8FQC - chains P1 and Q1 of the 38 polymer chains in the assembly; structure by electron microscopy, 3.20 A resolution.

Chain P1 (and Q1):
Name: Tail Spike protein, gp124
Source organism: Agrobacterium phage Milano
Notes: chain Q1 of this document is another copy of the same molecule, construct and numbering; everything in this record applies to it too
UniProtKB: A0A482MGV0 (A0A482MGV0_9CAUD); numbering as in UniProt (aligned over 1-587)
Chain sequence (587 residues; numbered 1 to 587; the number before each row is that of its first residue):
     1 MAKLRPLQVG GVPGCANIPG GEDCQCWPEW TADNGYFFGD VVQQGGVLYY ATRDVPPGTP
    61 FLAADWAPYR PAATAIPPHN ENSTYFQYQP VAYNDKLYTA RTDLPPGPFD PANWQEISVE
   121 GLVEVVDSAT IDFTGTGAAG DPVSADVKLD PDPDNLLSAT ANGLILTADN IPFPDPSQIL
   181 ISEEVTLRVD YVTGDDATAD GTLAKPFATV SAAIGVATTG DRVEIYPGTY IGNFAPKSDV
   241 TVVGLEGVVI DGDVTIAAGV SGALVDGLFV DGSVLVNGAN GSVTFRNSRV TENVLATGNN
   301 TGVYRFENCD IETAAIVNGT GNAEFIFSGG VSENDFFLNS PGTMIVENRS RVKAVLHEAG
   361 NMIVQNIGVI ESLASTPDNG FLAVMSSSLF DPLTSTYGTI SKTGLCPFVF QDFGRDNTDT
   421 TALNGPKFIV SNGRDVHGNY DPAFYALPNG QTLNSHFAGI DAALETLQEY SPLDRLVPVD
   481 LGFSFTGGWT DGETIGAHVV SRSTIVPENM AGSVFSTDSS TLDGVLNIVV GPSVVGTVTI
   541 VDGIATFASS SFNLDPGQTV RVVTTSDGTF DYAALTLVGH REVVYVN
Unresolved in the structure: 1-13, 176-587 (chain Q1: 1-2, 176-587)

Chain P1 / chain Q1 interface:
Pairs across the interface (103; chain P1 residue first):
  Ala16(P1) with Ile18(Q1)
  Pro19(P1) with Ile18(Q1); Pro19(Q1); Gly20(Q1); Gly21(Q1), hydrogen bond (backbone-backbone)
  Glu22(P1) with Gly20(Q1); Gly21(Q1)
  Cys24(P1) with Asp23(Q1); Cys24(Q1), disulfide
  Gln25(P1) with Cys26(Q1)
  Phe37(P1) with Arg70(Q1)
  Phe38(P1) with Arg70(Q1), hydrogen bond (backbone-side chain)
  Gly39(P1) with Arg70(Q1); Pro71(Q1); Ala72(Q1), hydrogen bond (backbone-backbone)
  Asp40(P1) with Arg70(Q1)
  Val41(P1) with Pro71(Q1), hydrophobic
  Tyr50(P1) with Ala72(Q1), hydrophobic
  Tyr69(P1) with Pro71(Q1), hydrogen bond (side chain-backbone)
  Thr74(P1) with Thr74(Q1)
  Ala75(P1) with Thr74(Q1)
  Phe86(P1) with Pro68(Q1), hydrophobic; Tyr69(Q1); Arg70(Q1)
  Tyr88(P1) with Thr74(Q1); Ala75(Q1); Ile76(Q1), hydrogen bond (backbone-backbone); Pro77(Q1), hydrophobic; Pro78(Q1)
  Gln89(P1) with Thr74(Q1)
  Pro90(P1) with Thr74(Q1); Ile76(Q1), hydrophobic
  Leu97(P1) with Leu97(Q1), hydrophobic
  Gln115(P1) with Asp95(Q1)
  Ile117(P1) with Ala92(Q1), hydrophobic; Asp95(Q1); Lys96(Q1); Leu97(Q1)
  Ser118(P1) with Asp95(Q1), hydrogen bond (backbone-backbone); Lys96(Q1); Leu97(Q1), hydrogen bond (backbone-backbone)
  Val119(P1) with Lys96(Q1); Ile117(Q1), hydrophobic; Val119(Q1), hydrophobic
  Glu120(P1) with Lys96(Q1); Tyr98(Q1), hydrogen bond; Ser118(Q1); Val119(Q1)
  Gly121(P1) with Ser118(Q1); Glu120(Q1)
  Leu122(P1) with Ser118(Q1); Val119(Q1); Glu120(Q1), hydrogen bond (backbone-backbone); Gly121(Q1)
  Val123(P1) with Val123(Q1), hydrophobic; Gly137(Q1)
  Glu124(P1) with Gly137(Q1), hydrogen bond (backbone-backbone); Pro142(Q1); Val143(Q1), hydrogen bond (backbone-backbone)
  Val125(P1) with Val143(Q1)
  Val126(P1) with Val143(Q1), hydrogen bond (backbone-backbone)
  Ser128(P1) with Ser144(Q1); Ala145(Q1), hydrogen bond (side chain-backbone)
  Ala129(P1) with Thr160(Q1); Ala161(Q1); Asn162(Q1); Gly163(Q1)
  Thr130(P1) with Val147(Q1), hydrogen bond (side chain-backbone)
  Ile131(P1) with Ala145(Q1); Asp146(Q1); Val147(Q1)
  Phe133(P1) with Val143(Q1); Ser144(Q1); Ala145(Q1), hydrophobic
  Ala139(P1) with Tyr98(Q1); Pro111(Q1)
  Gly140(P1) with Pro111(Q1)
  Val147(P1) with Leu164(Q1), hydrophobic
  Lys148(P1) with Asn162(Q1); Gly163(Q1); Leu164(Q1)
  Leu149(P1) with Asn162(Q1); Gly163(Q1); Leu164(Q1)
  Asp150(P1) with Thr160(Q1), hydrogen bond; Asn162(Q1), hydrogen bond; Gly163(Q1); Leu164(Q1), hydrogen bond (backbone-backbone); Ile165(Q1)
  Pro151(P1) with Asn162(Q1)
  Asp152(P1) with Ile165(Q1)
  Asp154(P1) with Leu166(Q1); Thr167(Q1), hydrogen bond
  Asn155(P1) with Leu164(Q1), hydrogen bond (side chain-backbone); Ile165(Q1); Leu166(Q1), hydrogen bond (side chain-backbone)
  Leu156(P1) with Leu166(Q1), hydrogen bond (backbone-backbone); Thr167(Q1); Ala168(Q1)
  Leu157(P1) with Leu166(Q1), hydrophobic
  Leu166(P1) with Leu166(Q1), hydrophobic
  Pro172(P1) with Phe173(Q1)
  Pro174(P1) with Phe173(Q1)
Other interface residues (no listed pair), chain P1 (57 interface residues in all): Gly21, Asp23, Cys26, Trp27, Thr84, Glu116, Phe173
Other interface residues (no listed pair), chain Q1 (55 interface residues in all): Glu22, Gln25, Trp27, Ala73, Glu116, Phe133, Ala138, Ala159, Pro174
Disulfides between the chains: Cys24(P1)-Cys24(Q1)

Summary:
57 residues of chain P1 and 55 residues of chain Q1 are in contact; the contacts include 1 disulfide bond and
21 hydrogen bonds. Polar pairs include Phe38(P1)-Arg70(Q1), Tyr69(P1)-Pro71(Q1) and Glu120(P1)-Tyr98(Q1).
Both chains are Tail Spike protein, gp124 (Agrobacterium phage Milano). Entry 8FQC (Structure of baseplate
with receptor binding complex of Agrobacterium phage Milano) was determined by electron microscopy, deposited
together with 8FOP, 8FOU and 8FOY.
